6BCR - chains A and B of the 4 polymer chains in the assembly; structure by X-ray diffraction, 1.99 A resolution.

# Chain A (and B)
Molecule: 14-3-3 protein theta
Organism: Homo sapiens
Notes: chain B of this document is another copy of the same molecule, construct and numbering; everything in this record applies to it too
UniProt: P27348 (1433T_HUMAN); numbering as in UniProt (aligned over 1-245)
Sequence (245 residues; each row starts with the number of its first residue):
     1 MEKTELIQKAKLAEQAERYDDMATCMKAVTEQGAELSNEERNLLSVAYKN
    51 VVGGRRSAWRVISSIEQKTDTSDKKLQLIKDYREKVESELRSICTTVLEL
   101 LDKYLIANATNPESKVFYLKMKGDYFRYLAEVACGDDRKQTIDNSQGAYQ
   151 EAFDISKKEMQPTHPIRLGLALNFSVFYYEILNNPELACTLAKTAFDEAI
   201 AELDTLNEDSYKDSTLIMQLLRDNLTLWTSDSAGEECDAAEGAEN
Unresolved in the structure: 231-245
Ion coordination: Mg2+ site 1: D81, E84; Mg2+ site 2: E84, E87
Swiss-Prot annotation at these positions:
  - site (Interaction with phosphoserine on interacting protein): R56, R127
  - modified residue: M1 (N-acetylmethionine), K3 (N6-acetyllysine), K49 (N6-acetyllysine), K68 (N6-acetyllysine), Y82 (3'-nitrotyrosine), S92 (Phosphoserine), Y104 (3'-nitrotyrosine), K115 (N6-acetyllysine), S232 (Phosphoserine)
  - cross-link: K49 (Glycyl lysine isopeptide (Lys-Gly) (interchain with G-Cter in SUMO2))

# Interface between chain A and chain B
Contacting residue pairs (38; chain A residue first):
  E5(A) - L78(B)
  Q8(A) - K75(B)
  Q8(A) - L78(B)
  Q8(A) - I79(B)
  K9(A) - Y82(B)
  L12(A) - I65(B)  hydrophobic
  L12(A) - Y82(B)  hydrophobic
  A13(A) - Y82(B)
  Q15(A) - V61(B)
  Q15(A) - I65(B)
  A16(A) - A58(B)
  A16(A) - V61(B)
  A16(A) - I62(B)  hydrophobic
  R18(A) - A58(B)
  R18(A) - Y82(B)  hydrogen bond
  R18(A) - K85(B)
  R18(A) - V86(B)
  R18(A) - E89(B)  salt bridge
  D21(A) - Y82(B)  hydrogen bond
  D21(A) - K85(B)  salt bridge
  A58(A) - A16(B)
  A58(A) - R18(B)
  V61(A) - Q15(B)
  I62(A) - L12(B)  hydrophobic
  I65(A) - Q15(B)
  K75(A) - Q8(B)  hydrogen bond (backbone-side chain)
  L78(A) - E5(B)
  L78(A) - Q8(B)
  L78(A) - K9(B)
  I79(A) - Q8(B)
  I79(A) - L12(B)  hydrophobic
  Y82(A) - K9(B)
  Y82(A) - L12(B)  hydrophobic
  Y82(A) - A13(B)
  Y82(A) - R18(B)  hydrogen bond
  Y82(A) - D21(B)  hydrogen bond
  V86(A) - R18(B)
  E89(A) - R18(B)  salt bridge
Interface residues without a listed pair, chain A (22 interface residues in all): M1, R55, K85
Interface residues without a listed pair, chain B (22 interface residues in all): M1, R55

# In short
The chain A/chain B interface involves 22 residues from each chain; the contacts include 5 hydrogen bonds and
3 salt bridges. Polar pairs include R18(A)-E89(B), D21(A)-K85(B) and R18(A)-Y82(B). D81(A) and E84(A)
coordinate Mg2+ site 1. E84(A) and E87(A) form the Mg2+ site 2.
Chain A and chain B are both 14-3-3 protein theta (Homo sapiens); the structure, Complex of 14-3-3 theta with
an IRSp53 peptide phosphorylated at T340, was determined by X-ray diffraction, deposited together with 6BQT,
6BCY, 6BD1 and 6BD2.
